PDB entry 5Y3Z | X-ray diffraction, 2.00 A resolution | chains A and B

# Chain A (and B)
Name: Motility protein B
From: Salmonella typhimurium (strain LT2 / SGSC1412 / ATCC 700720)
Notes: chain B of this document is another copy of the same molecule, construct and numbering; everything in this record applies to it too
UniProt: P55892 (MOTB_SALTY); numbering as in UniProt (aligned over 99-276)
Chain sequence (183 residues; numbered 99 to 281; the number before each row is that of its first residue):
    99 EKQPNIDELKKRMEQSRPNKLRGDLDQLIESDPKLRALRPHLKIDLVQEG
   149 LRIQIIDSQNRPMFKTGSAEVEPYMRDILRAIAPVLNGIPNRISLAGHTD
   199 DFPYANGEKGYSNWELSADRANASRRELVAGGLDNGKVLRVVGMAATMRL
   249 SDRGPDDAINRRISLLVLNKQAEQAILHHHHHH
Disordered / not traced: 99-136, 278-281 (chain B: 99-135, 278-281)
Differences from the reference sequence: engineered mutation Pro116 (Leu in P55892); expression tag (277-281)
Residues lining bound ligands:
  - arginine (ARG), molecule 1: Gln157, Asn158, Arg159, Pro160, Asp254, Ala256, Arg259
  - arginine (ARG), molecule 2: Lys163, Thr164, Gly165, Ser166, Thr197, Asp198, Phe200, Pro201, Tyr202, Asn211, Leu214, Arg218, Arg259

# How chain A and chain B interact
Pairs across the interface (67):
  Arg150(A) - His277(B)  hydrogen bond
  Arg190(A) - Thr245(B)
  Glu206(A) - Arg223(B)  hydrogen bond (backbone-side chain)
  Glu206(A) - Val227(B)
  Glu206(A) - Asn233(B)
  Lys207(A) - Arg224(B)
  Lys207(A) - Val227(B)
  Gly208(A) - Arg223(B)  hydrogen bond (backbone-side chain)
  Gly208(A) - Arg224(B)
  Ser210(A) - Arg223(B)  hydrogen bond
  Trp212(A) - Asn220(B)  hydrogen bond (backbone-side chain)
  Trp212(A) - Arg223(B)
  Trp212(A) - Val236(B)
  Trp212(A) - Leu237(B)
  Trp212(A) - Arg238(B)
  Trp212(A) - Val239(B)
  Glu213(A) - Asn220(B)
  Glu213(A) - Arg223(B)  salt bridge
  Glu213(A) - Arg224(B)  salt bridge
  Ala216(A) - Asn220(B)
  Asn220(A) - Trp212(B)
  Asn220(A) - Glu213(B)
  Asn220(A) - Ala216(B)
  Arg223(A) - Glu206(B)  hydrogen bond (side chain-backbone)
  Arg223(A) - Gly208(B)  hydrogen bond (side chain-backbone)
  Arg223(A) - Ser210(B)  hydrogen bond
  Arg223(A) - Trp212(B)
  Arg223(A) - Glu213(B)  salt bridge
  Arg224(A) - Lys207(B)
  Arg224(A) - Gly208(B)
  Arg224(A) - Glu213(B)  salt bridge
  Val227(A) - Glu206(B)
  Val227(A) - Lys207(B)
  Asn233(A) - Glu206(B)
  Val236(A) - Trp212(B)
  Leu237(A) - Trp212(B)
  Leu237(A) - Met242(B)
  Leu237(A) - Thr245(B)
  Arg238(A) - Trp212(B)
  Arg238(A) - Arg238(B)
  Arg238(A) - Val240(B)
  Arg238(A) - Gly241(B)
  Arg238(A) - Met242(B)
  Val239(A) - Trp212(B)
  Val239(A) - Val240(B)
  Val239(A) - Gly241(B)  hydrogen bond (backbone-backbone)
  Val240(A) - Arg238(B)
  Val240(A) - Val239(B)
  Gly241(A) - Arg238(B)
  Gly241(A) - Val239(B)  hydrogen bond (backbone-backbone)
  Met242(A) - Leu237(B)
  Met242(A) - Arg238(B)
  Met242(A) - Ile274(B)  hydrophobic
  Thr245(A) - Arg190(B)
  Thr245(A) - Leu237(B)
  Thr245(A) - Leu275(B)
  Met246(A) - Ile274(B)
  Met246(A) - His277(B)
  Ala273(A) - Gln146(B)
  Ile274(A) - Met246(B)
  Leu275(A) - Met246(B)
  His276(A) - Val145(B)
  His277(A) - Val145(B)
  His277(A) - Gln146(B)  hydrogen bond (side chain-backbone)
  His277(A) - Glu147(B)  salt bridge
  His277(A) - Arg150(B)  hydrogen bond (backbone-side chain)
  His277(A) - Met246(B)
Interface residues without a listed pair, chain A (30 interface residues in all): Asp217, Gly234
Interface residues without a listed pair, chain B (31 interface residues in all): Asp217, Gly234

# In short
30 residues of chain A face 31 of chain B across their interface, with 12 hydrogen bonds and 5 salt bridges.
Polar pairs include Glu213(A)-Arg223(B), Glu213(A)-Arg224(B) and His277(A)-Glu147(B). Chain A binds arginine.
Chain A and chain B are both Motility protein B (Salmonella typhimurium (strain LT2 / SGSC1412 / ATCC
700720)); the structure, Structure of the periplasmic domain of the MotB L119P mutant from Salmonella (crystal
form 1), was determined by X-ray diffraction.
